Entry 3SHA (X-ray diffraction, 1.52 A resolution); this record covers chains H and I of the 3 polymer chains in the assembly.

== Chain H ==
Protein: Thrombin heavy chain
Organism: Homo sapiens
Notes: EC 3.4.21.5
UniProt: P00734 (THRB_HUMAN); the construct lacks a stretch of the UniProt sequence and is renumbered around it, so the offset changes along the chain: 16-36 = UniProt 364-384; 37-60 = UniProt 386-409; 61-77 = UniProt 419-435; 78-97 = UniProt 437-456; 7 more segments
Amino-acid sequence (259 residues; row label = number of the first residue in the row; note: 1 number in that range is skipped by the numbering (no residue carries it; nothing is unmodelled there); a row labelled like 60A-60I holds insertion residues (60A, then the next letters in order)):
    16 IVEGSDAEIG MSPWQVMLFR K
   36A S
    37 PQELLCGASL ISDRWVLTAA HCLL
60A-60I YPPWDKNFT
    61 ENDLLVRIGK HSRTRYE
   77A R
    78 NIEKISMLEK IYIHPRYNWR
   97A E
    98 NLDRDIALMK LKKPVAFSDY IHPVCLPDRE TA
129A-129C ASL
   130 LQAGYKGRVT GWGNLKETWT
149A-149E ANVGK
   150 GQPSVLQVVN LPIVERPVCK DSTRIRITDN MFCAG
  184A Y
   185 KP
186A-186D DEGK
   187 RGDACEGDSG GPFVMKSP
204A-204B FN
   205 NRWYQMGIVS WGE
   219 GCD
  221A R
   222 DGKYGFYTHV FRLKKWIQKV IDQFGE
Not modelled in the structure: 148-149, 149A-149E, 247
Disulfides: Cys42-Cys58, Cys168-Cys182, Cys191-Cys220
Covalently attached groups: N-acetylglucosamine (NAG) linked to Asn60G
Ligand contacts: UBTHR97 (P97; D-phenylalanyl-N-[(4-chloropyridin-3-yl)methyl]-L-prolinamide): His57, Tyr60A, Trp60D, Glu97A, Asn98, Leu99, Ile174, Ala190, Cys191, Glu192, Ser195, Val213, Ser214, Trp215, Gly216, Glu217, Gly219, Cys220
Swiss-Prot annotation at these positions:
  - region: Ala183 to Val200 (High affinity receptor-binding region which is also known as the TP508 peptide)
  - active site (Charge relay system): His57, Asp102, Ser195
  - glycosylation: Asn60G (N-linked (GlcNAc...) (complex) asparagine)

== Chain I ==
Protein: Hirudin variant-2
Notes: fragment: residues in UNP 60-72
UniProt: P09945 (HIRV2_HIRME); residues 53-65 here correspond to UniProt positions 60-72 (UniProt number = residue number + 7)
Amino-acid sequence (13 residues; each row starts with the number of its first residue):
    53 NGDFEEIPEE YLQ
Not modelled in the structure: 53-54
Modified / non-standard residues: Tyr63 (o-sulfo-l-tyrosine; TYS)
Swiss-Prot annotation at these positions:
  - region: Asp55 to Gln65 (Interaction with fibrinogen-binding exosite of thrombin)
  - modified residue: Tyr63 (Sulfotyrosine)

== Chain H / chain I interface ==
Pairs across the interface - 22 pairs, chain H then chain I:
  Phe34(H) with Phe56(I), hydrophobic
  Gln38(H) with Phe56(I); Glu58(I); Ile59(I); Leu64(I)
  Glu39(H) with Phe56(I)
  Leu40(H) with Phe56(I)
  Leu65(H) with Ile59(I), hydrophobic; Tyr63(I)
  Arg67(H) with Ile59(I)
  Arg73(H) with Phe56(I)
  Thr74(H) with Asp55(I); Phe56(I); Glu57(I), hydrogen bond (backbone-backbone)
  Arg75(H) with Glu57(I)
  Tyr76(H) with Glu57(I), hydrogen bond (backbone-side chain); Pro60(I); Tyr63(I)
  Glu80(H) with Tyr63(I)
  Lys81(H) with Tyr63(I)
  Ile82(H) with Ile59(I), hydrophobic; Tyr63(I)
Interface residues without a listed pair, chain H (15 interface residues in all): Lys36, Met84
Interface residues without a listed pair, chain I (9 interface residues in all): Gln65

== Overview ==
15 residues of chain H face 9 of chain I across their interface; the contacts include 2 hydrogen bonds. Among
the polar pairs are Tyr76(H)-Glu57(I) and Thr74(H)-Glu57(I). Chain H binds UBTHR97. N-acetylglucosamine is
covalently linked to Asn60G(H).
Here chain H is Thrombin heavy chain (Homo sapiens) and chain I is Hirudin variant-2. Entry 3SHA (Human
Thrombin In Complex With UBTHR97) was determined by X-ray diffraction (same publication as 3P17, 3QTO, 3QTV,
3QWC, 3QX5, 3SHC and 3 further entries).
